PDB entry 7C65 | X-ray diffraction, 1.10 A resolution | chain A

Chain A:
Name: Thioredoxin M1, chloroplastic
Organism: Arabidopsis thaliana
UniProt: O48737 (TRXM1_ARATH); residues 4-112 here correspond to UniProt positions 71-179 (UniProt number = residue number + 67)
Amino-acid sequence (109 residues; row label = number of the first residue in the row):
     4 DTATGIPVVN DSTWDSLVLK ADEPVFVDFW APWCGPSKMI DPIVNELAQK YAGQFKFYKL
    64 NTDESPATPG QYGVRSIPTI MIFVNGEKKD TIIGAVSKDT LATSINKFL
Disordered / not traced: 4-6
Construct notes: engineered mutation S40 (Cys107 in O48737)
Metal / ion sites: Na+: K53, A55
What the authors report for this chain:
  - conformationally variable residues (side-chain flip): W33

Summary:
K53 and A55 coordinate Na+. The paper reports conformational variability at W33.
Chain A is Thioredoxin M1, chloroplastic (Arabidopsis thaliana); the structure, Crystal structure of
thioredoxin m1, was determined by X-ray diffraction, deposited together with 7C2B and 7C3F.
